PDB entry 8T5S | electron microscopy, 2.90 A resolution | chains A and B of the 3 polymer chains in the assembly

== Chain A ==
Molecule: Dicer-related helicase
From: Caenorhabditis elegans
Reference sequence: G5EDI8 (G5EDI8_CAEEL); residues 1-1037 here = UniProt positions 1-1037
Amino-acid sequence (1091 residues; numbered -53 to 1037; the number before each row is that of its first residue; numbers below 1 keep their minus sign (Met-53 is residue -53)):
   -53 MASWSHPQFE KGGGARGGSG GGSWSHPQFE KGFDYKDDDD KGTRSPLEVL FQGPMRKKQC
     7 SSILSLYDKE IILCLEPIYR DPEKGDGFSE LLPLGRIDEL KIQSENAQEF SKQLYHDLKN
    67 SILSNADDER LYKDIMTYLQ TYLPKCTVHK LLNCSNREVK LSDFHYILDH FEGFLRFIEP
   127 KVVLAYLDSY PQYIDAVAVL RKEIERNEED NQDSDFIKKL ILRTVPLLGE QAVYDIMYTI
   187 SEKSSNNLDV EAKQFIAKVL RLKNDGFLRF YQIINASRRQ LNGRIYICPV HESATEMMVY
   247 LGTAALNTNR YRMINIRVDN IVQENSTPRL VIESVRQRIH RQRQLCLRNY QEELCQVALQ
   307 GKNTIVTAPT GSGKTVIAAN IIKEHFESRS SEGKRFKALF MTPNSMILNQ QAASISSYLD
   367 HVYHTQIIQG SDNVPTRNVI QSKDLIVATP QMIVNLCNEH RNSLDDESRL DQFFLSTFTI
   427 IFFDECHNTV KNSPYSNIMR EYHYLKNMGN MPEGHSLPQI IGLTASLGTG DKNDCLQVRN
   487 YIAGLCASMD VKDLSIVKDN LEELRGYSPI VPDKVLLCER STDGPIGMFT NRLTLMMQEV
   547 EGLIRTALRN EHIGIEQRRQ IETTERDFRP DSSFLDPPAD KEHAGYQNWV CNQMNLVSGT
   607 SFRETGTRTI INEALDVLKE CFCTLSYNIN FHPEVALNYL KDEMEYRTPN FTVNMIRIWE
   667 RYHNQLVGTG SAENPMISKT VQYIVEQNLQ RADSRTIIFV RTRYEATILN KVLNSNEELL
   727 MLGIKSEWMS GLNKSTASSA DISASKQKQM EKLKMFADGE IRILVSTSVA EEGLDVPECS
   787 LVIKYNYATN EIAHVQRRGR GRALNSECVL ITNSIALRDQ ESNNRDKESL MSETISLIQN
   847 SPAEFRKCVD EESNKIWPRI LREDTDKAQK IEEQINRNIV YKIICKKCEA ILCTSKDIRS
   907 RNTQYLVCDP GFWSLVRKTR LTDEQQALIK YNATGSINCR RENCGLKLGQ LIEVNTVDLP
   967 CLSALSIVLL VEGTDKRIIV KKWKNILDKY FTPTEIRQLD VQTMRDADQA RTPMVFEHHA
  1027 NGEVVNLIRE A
Disordered / not traced: -53 to 289, 412-413, 561-578, 927-939, 1016-1037
Differences from the reference sequence: initiating methionine (-53); expression tag (-52 to 0)
Bound ions: Mg2+: Asp430 (together with ADP); Zn2+: Cys891, Cys894, Cys945, Cys950
Residues lining bound ligands: ADP (adenosine-5'-diphosphate): Leu291, Cys292, Leu293, Arg294, Gln297, Thr316, Gly317, Ser318, Gly319, Lys320, Thr321, Val322, Arg808
What the authors report for this chain:
  - binding site for ADP: Arg294, Gln297, Lys320, Thr321, Arg808
  - binding site for the 30-nt RNA strand (chain B): Lys987
  - mutagenesis - K320A: decreased catalytic activity
  - Mg2+ coordination: Asp430

== Chain B ==
Molecule: 30-nt RNA strand
Sequence (30 nucleotides; row label = number of the first residue in the row):
    17 AAAAAAAAAA AAAAAAAAAA AAAAAAAAAA

== How chain A and chain B interact ==
Residue-residue contacts (51):
  Pro349(A) with A32(B), hydrogen bond to the sugar; A33(B), sugar contact
  Asn350(A) with A32(B), sugar contact
  Ser351(A) with A33(B), hydrogen bond to the phosphate
  Gln375(A) with A34(B), phosphate contact
  Gly376(A) with A34(B), hydrogen bond to the phosphate; A35(B), phosphate contact
  Thr395(A) with A33(B), hydrogen bond to the phosphate; A34(B), hydrogen bond to the phosphate
  Gln397(A) with A33(B), sugar contact; A34(B), sugar contact
  Met398(A) with A34(B), phosphate contact; A35(B), phosphate contact
  Asn401(A) with A34(B), sugar contact
  Asp477(A) with A22(B), phosphate contact
  Gln593(A) with A28(B), hydrogen bond to the sugar
  Asn594(A) with A27(B), base contact
  Cys597(A) with A27(B), hydrogen bond to the sugar; A28(B), sugar contact
  Asn598(A) with A26(B), hydrogen bond to the sugar; A27(B), sugar contact
  Asn601(A) with A27(B), sugar contact
  Arg707(A) with A29(B), hydrogen bond to the sugar; A30(B), sugar contact
  Thr708(A) with A29(B), sugar contact; A30(B), sugar contact
  Arg709(A) with A30(B), hydrogen bond to the phosphate; A31(B), salt bridge to the phosphate
  Ser736(A) with A31(B), hydrogen bond to the phosphate
  Gly737(A) with A31(B), hydrogen bond to the phosphate; A32(B), phosphate contact
  Leu738(A) with A32(B), hydrogen bond to the phosphate
  Asn739(A) with A31(B), base contact; A32(B), hydrogen bond to the phosphate
  Thr742(A) with A30(B), hydrogen bond to the phosphate
  Ser744(A) with A30(B), hydrogen bond to the phosphate
  Thr773(A) with A30(B), sugar contact
  Ser774(A) with A30(B), hydrogen bond to the sugar; A31(B), sugar contact
  Val775(A) with A31(B), phosphate contact; A32(B), phosphate contact
  Glu778(A) with A31(B), sugar contact
  Tyr793(A) with A30(B), sugar contact
  Arg907(A) with A37(B), hydrogen bond to the phosphate
  Asn908(A) with A36(B), hydrogen bond to the sugar; A37(B), sugar contact
  Gln910(A) with A36(B), base contact; A37(B), sugar contact
  Glu959(A) with A38(B), phosphate contact; A39(B), sugar contact
  Lys987(A) with A27(B), salt bridge to the phosphate
Interface residues without a listed pair, chain A (40 interface residues in all): Asn479, Lys625, Ser741, Thr909, Val960, Thr962
Interface residues without a listed pair, chain B (16 interface residues in all): A21

== Summary ==
The interface between chain A and chain B involves 40 residues on one side and 16 on the other; the contacts
include 19 hydrogen bonds and 2 salt bridges. Polar pairs include Pro349(A)-A32(B), Gln593(A)-A28(B) and
Cys597(A)-A27(B). From the paper: a binding site for ADP at Arg294(A), Gln297(A) and Lys320(A) among others;
K320A of chain A reduces catalytic activity.
Chain A is Dicer-related helicase (Caenorhabditis elegans) and chain B is a 30-nt RNA strand; the structure,
Cryo-EM structure of DRH-1 helicase and C-terminal domain bound to dsRNA, was determined by electron
microscopy.
